Entry 9ICB (X-ray diffraction, 3.20 A resolution); this record covers chains P and A of the 3 polymer chains in the assembly.

== Chain P ==
Molecule: 7-nt DNA strand
Sequence (7 nucleotides; numbered 1 to 7; the number before each row is that of its first residue):
     1 TCTAATG
Metal / ion sites: Na+: DT6 (shared with Thr101(A), Val103(A), Ile106(A) of chain A); Co2+ near DG7 (its only coordinating residue here)

== Chain A ==
Protein: Protein (DNA polymerase beta (e.c.2.7.7.7))
Organism: Homo sapiens
UniProtKB: P06746 (DPOB_HUMAN); residues 2-335 here correspond to UniProt positions 1-334 (UniProt number = residue number - 1)
Amino-acid sequence (335 residues; numbered 1 to 335; the number before each row is that of its first residue):
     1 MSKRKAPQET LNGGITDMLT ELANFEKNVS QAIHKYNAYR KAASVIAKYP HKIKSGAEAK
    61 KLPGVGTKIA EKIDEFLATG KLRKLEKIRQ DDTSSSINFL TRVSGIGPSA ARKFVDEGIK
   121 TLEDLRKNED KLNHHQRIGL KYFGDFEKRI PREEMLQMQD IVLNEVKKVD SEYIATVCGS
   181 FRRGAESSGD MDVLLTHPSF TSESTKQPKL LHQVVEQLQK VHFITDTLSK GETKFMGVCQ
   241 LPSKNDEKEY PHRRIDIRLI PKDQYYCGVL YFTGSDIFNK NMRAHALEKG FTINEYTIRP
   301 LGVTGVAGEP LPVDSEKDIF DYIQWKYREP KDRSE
Not modelled in the structure: 1-8
Metal / ion sites: Na+ site 1 near Leu62 (its only coordinating residue here); Na+ site 2: Thr101, Val103, Ile106 (shared with DT6(P) of chain P); Co2+: Asp190 (together with 2'-deoxyadenosine 5'-triphosphate)
Residues lining bound ligands: 2'-deoxyadenosine 5'-triphosphate: Arg149, Gly179, Ser180, Arg183, Ser188, Gly189, Asp190, Asp192, Tyr271, Phe272, Thr273, Gly274, Asp276
Swiss-Prot annotation at these positions:
  - binding site (K(+)): Lys61
  - binding site (Na(+)): Lys61

== Chain P / chain A interface ==
Residue-residue contacts (15):
  DA4(P) - Ser109(A)  phosphate contact
  DA5(P) - Gly105(A)  phosphate contact
  DA5(P) - Ile106(A)  phosphate contact
  DA5(P) - Gly107(A)  hydrogen bond to the phosphate
  DA5(P) - Pro108(A)  phosphate contact
  DA5(P) - Ser109(A)  hydrogen bond to the phosphate
  DA5(P) - Ala110(A)  hydrogen bond to the phosphate
  DT6(P) - Val103(A)  phosphate contact
  DT6(P) - Ser104(A)  phosphate contact
  DT6(P) - Gly105(A)  hydrogen bond to the phosphate
  DT6(P) - Ile106(A)  hydrogen bond to the phosphate
  DT6(P) - Lys234(A)  base contact
  DG7(P) - Ser104(A)  phosphate contact
  DG7(P) - Arg254(A)  salt bridge to the phosphate
  DG7(P) - Asp256(A)  sugar contact
Also at the interface, not in a pair above, chain A (16 interface residues in all): Thr101, His135, Asp190, Asp192, Arg258

== Overview ==
4 residues of chain P and 16 residues of chain A are in contact, with 5 hydrogen bonds and 1 salt bridge.
Among the polar pairs are DA5(P)-Gly107(A), DA5(P)-Ser109(A) and DA5(P)-Ala110(A). Bound to chain A:
2'-deoxyadenosine 5'-triphosphate.
Here chain P is a 7-nt DNA strand and chain A is Protein (DNA polymerase beta (e.c.2.7.7.7)) (Homo sapiens).
Entry 9ICB (DNA polymerase beta (e.c.2.7.7.7)/DNA complex + 2'-deoxyadenosine-5'-triphosphate, soaked in the
presence of datp and COCL2) was determined by X-ray diffraction together with 1ZQA, 1ZQB, 1ZQC, 1ZQD, 1ZQE,
1ZQG and 28 further entries from the same study.
